PDB entry 6ZWW | X-ray diffraction, 3.16 A resolution | chains A and B

# Chain A
Protein: ATP-dependent RNA helicase HrpA
From: Escherichia coli
Notes: EC 3.6.4.13
Reference sequence: A0A167DLY9 (A0A167DLY9_ECOLX); numbering as in UniProt (aligned over 1-783)
Chain sequence (785 residues; each row starts with the number of its first residue; numbers below 1 keep their minus sign (Gly-1 is residue -1)):
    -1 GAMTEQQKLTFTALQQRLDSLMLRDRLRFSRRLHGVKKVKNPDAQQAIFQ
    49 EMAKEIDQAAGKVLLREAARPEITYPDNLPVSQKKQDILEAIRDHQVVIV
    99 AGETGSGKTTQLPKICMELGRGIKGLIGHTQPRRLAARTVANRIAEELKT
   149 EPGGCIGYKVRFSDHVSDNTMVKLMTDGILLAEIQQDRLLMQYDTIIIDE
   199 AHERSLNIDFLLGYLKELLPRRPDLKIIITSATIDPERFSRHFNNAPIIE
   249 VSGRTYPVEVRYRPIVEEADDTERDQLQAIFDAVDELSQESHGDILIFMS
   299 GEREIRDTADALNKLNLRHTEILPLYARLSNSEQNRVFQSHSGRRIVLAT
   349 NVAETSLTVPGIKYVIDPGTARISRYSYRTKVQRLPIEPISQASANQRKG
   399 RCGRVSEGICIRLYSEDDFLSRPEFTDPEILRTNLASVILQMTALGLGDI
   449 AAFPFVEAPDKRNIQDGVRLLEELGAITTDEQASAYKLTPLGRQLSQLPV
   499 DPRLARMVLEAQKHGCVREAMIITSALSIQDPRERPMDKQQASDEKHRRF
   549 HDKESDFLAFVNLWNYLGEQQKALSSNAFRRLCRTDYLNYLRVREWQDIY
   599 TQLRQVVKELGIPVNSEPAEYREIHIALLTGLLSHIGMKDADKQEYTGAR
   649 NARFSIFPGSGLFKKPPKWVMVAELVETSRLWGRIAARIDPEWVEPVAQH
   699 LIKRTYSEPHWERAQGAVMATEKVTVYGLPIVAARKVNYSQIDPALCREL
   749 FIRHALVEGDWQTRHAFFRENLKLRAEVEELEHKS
Unresolved in the structure: -1 to 1, 264-271, 754-783
Differences from the reference sequence: expression tag (-1 to 0)
Metal / ion sites: Ca2+: Val164 (shared with 1 residue of chain C)
From the paper describing this entry:
  - binding site for ssRNA (chain B): Pro130, Arg132, Arg159, Thr174, Gln183, Asn205, Glu300, Ala325, Asn349, Ser354, Gln439, Ser494, Pro497, Phe655, Pro656, Phe661, Val674, Arg682
  - mutagenesis - F655A/P656A (2.4-fold): decreased binding to ssRNA
  - mutagenesis - F655A/P656A, E675A (1.4-fold): decreased catalytic activity on RNA
  - specificity-determining residues: Ala180
  - mutagenesis - A180K (1.8-fold): increased binding to RNA
  - mutagenesis - A180K: unchanged catalytic activity on RNA
  - conformationally variable residues (domain motion, helix shift): Gly251, Glu300 to Lys312, Leu433, Tyr588 to Glu607
  - contacts within the chain: Glu300-Met535, Ile303-Met535, Arg304-Met535, Tyr324-Met535, Gln381-Glu675, Leu383-Glu675 (backbone contact), Arg382-Glu675
  - mutagenesis - E675A (2.2- and 1.4-fold): decreased binding to RNA
  - mutagenesis - K106A: decreased catalytic activity (citing earlier work)
  - mutagenesis - A180K: decreased catalytic activity on unwinding

# Chain B
Molecule: ssRNA
Sequence (12 nucleotides; row label = number of the first residue in the row):
     4 UUUUUUUUUUUU

# Chain A / chain B interface
Pairs across the interface (53):
  Pro130(A) with U12(B), sugar contact; U13(B), sugar contact
  Arg131(A) with U13(B), phosphate contact
  Arg132(A) with U13(B), hydrogen bond to the phosphate; U14(B), salt bridge to the phosphate
  Val158(A) with U14(B), phosphate contact
  Arg159(A) with U14(B), hydrogen bond to the sugar
  Thr174(A) with U13(B), hydrogen bond to the phosphate; U14(B), hydrogen bond to the phosphate
  Asp175(A) with U13(B), sugar contact
  Gly176(A) with U13(B), hydrogen bond to the sugar; U14(B), sugar contact
  Ile177(A) with U14(B), sugar contact; U15(B), phosphate contact
  Ala180(A) with U14(B), phosphate contact; U15(B), phosphate contact
  Gln183(A) with U15(B), base contact
  Asn205(A) with U13(B), hydrogen bond to the sugar
  Ser298(A) with U10(B), phosphate contact
  Gly299(A) with U10(B), phosphate contact
  Glu300(A) with U10(B), hydrogen bond to the phosphate
  Arg301(A) with U8(B), salt bridge to the phosphate
  Ala325(A) with U11(B), hydrogen bond to the phosphate
  Thr348(A) with U10(B), phosphate contact; U11(B), phosphate contact
  Asn349(A) with U10(B), hydrogen bond to the sugar
  Val350(A) with U11(B), sugar contact; U12(B), phosphate contact
  Ser354(A) with U12(B), hydrogen bond to the phosphate
  Arg370(A) with U9(B), sugar contact; U10(B), salt bridge to the phosphate
  Ser372(A) with U10(B), base contact
  Gln381(A) with U10(B), hydrogen bond to the base
  Leu383(A) with U9(B), sugar contact; U10(B), base contact
  Gln439(A) with U15(B), hydrogen bond to the base
  Ser494(A) with U15(B), sugar contact
  Gln495(A) with U15(B), hydrogen bond to the sugar
  Leu496(A) with U15(B), sugar contact
  Pro497(A) with U14(B), hydrogen bond to the base
  Arg533(A) with U8(B), hydrogen bond to the base
  Gln600(A) with U15(B), hydrogen bond to the phosphate
  Gln642(A) with U6(B), base contact
  Phe655(A) with U8(B), sugar contact; U9(B), base contact
  Pro656(A) with U7(B), sugar contact; U8(B), sugar contact
  Phe661(A) with U6(B), stacking on the base
  Lys662(A) with U6(B), base contact
  Val674(A) with U9(B), base contact
  Thr676(A) with U9(B), hydrogen bond to the phosphate
  Trp680(A) with U9(B), hydrogen bond to the phosphate
  Arg682(A) with U9(B), base contact
Also at the interface, not in a pair above, chain A (49 interface residues in all): Lys157, Tyr324, Val498, Ser526, Gln528, Val604, Lys641, Ser653
Also at the interface, not in a pair above, chain B (11 interface residues in all): U5

# Summary
49 residues of chain A face 11 of chain B across their interface, with 18 hydrogen bonds, 3 salt bridges and 1
aromatic stacking contact. Polar pairs include Gln381(A)-U10(B), Gln439(A)-U15(B) and Pro497(A)-U14(B). From
the paper: a binding site for ssRNA (chain B) at Pro130(A), Arg132(A) and Arg159(A) among others; F655A/P656A
and E675A of chain A reduce catalytic activity on RNA; 4 substitutions were tested in all.
Here chain A is ATP-dependent RNA helicase HrpA (Escherichia coli) and chain B is ssRNA. Entry 6ZWW (Crystal
structure of E. coli RNA helicase HrpA in complex with RNA) was determined by X-ray diffraction (same
publication as 6ZWX and 7AKP).
